PDB entry 7UZC | X-ray diffraction, 2.20 A resolution | chains A and H of the 3 polymer chains in the assembly

# Chain A
Molecule: Spike protein S1
Source organism: Severe acute respiratory syndrome coronavirus 2
Notes: fragment: rbd
UniProtKB: P0DTC2 (SPIKE_SARS2); numbering as in UniProt (aligned over 328-533)
Sequence (231 residues; row label = number of the first residue in the row):
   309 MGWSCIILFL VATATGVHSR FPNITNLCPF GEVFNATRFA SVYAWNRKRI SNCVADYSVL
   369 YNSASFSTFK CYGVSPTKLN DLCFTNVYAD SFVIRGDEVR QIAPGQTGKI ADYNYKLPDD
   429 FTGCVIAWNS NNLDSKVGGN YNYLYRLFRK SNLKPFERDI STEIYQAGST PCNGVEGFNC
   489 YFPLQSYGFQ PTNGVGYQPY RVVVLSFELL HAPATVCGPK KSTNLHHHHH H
Unresolved in the structure: 309-332, 529-539
Sequence notes: initiating methionine (309); expression tag (310-327, 534-539)
UniProt features mapped onto this chain:
  - region: Arg403 to Asp405 (Integrin-binding motif), Asn448 to Phe456 (Immunodominant HLA epitope recognized by the CD8+)
  - glycosylation (N-linked (GlcNAc...) asparagine): Asn331 (complex), Asn343 (complex)
  - natural variant: Gly339 (G339D: In strain: Omicron/BA.1, Omicron/BA.2 and 4 more; G339H: In strain: Omicron/BA.2.75, Omicron/XBB.1.5 and 1 more), Arg346 (R346K: In strain: Mu/B.1.621; R346T: In strain: Omicron/BQ.1.1, Omicron/XBB.1.5 and 1 more), Leu368 (L368I: In strain: Omicron/XBB.1.5, Omicron/EG.5.1), Ser371 (S371F: In strain: Omicron/BA.2, Omicron/BA.2.12.1 and 6 more; S371L: In strain: Omicron/BA.1), Ser373 (S373P: In strain: Omicron/BA.1, Omicron/BA.2 and 7 more), Ser375 (S375F: In strain: Omicron/BA.1, Omicron/BA.2 and 7 more), Thr376 (T376A: In strain: Omicron/BA.2, Omicron/BA.2.12.1 and 5 more), Asp405 (D405N: In strain: Omicron/BA.2, Omicron/BA.2.12.1 and 6 more), Arg408 (R408S: In strain: Omicron/BA.2, Omicron/BA.2.12.1 and 6 more), Lys417 (K417N: In strain: Beta/B.1.351, Omicron/BA.1 and 8 more; K417T: In strain: Gamma/P.1), Asn440 (N440K: In strain: Omicron/BA.1, Omicron/BA.2 and 7 more), Lys444 (K444T: In strain: Omicron/BQ.1.1), 16 further natural variant entries in UniProt
  - mutagenesis: Asn331 (N331Q: Reduced viral infectivity), Asn343 (N343Q: Reduced viral infectivity), Leu452 (L452R: Increased resistance to neutralizing antibodies. Decreases HLA binding to NF9 epitope. Increased binding affinity to human ACE2), Tyr453 (Y453F: Decreased HLA binding to NF9 epitope. Increased binding affinity to human ACE2), Ala475 (A475V: Increased resistance to neutralizing antibodies), Val483 (V483A: Increased resistance to neutralizing antibodies), Glu484 (E484D: Increased replication in human TMEM106B overexpressing cells), Phe490 (F490L: Increased resistance to neutralizing antibodies and human covalescent sera neutralization), Gln493 (Q493N: Reduced host ACE2-binding affinity in vitro; Q493Y: Reduced host ACE2-binding affinity in vitro), Asn501 (N501T: Reduced host ACE2-binding affinity in vitro; N501Y: Increased binding affinity to human ACE2), His519 (H519P: Increased resistance to human covalescent sera neutralization)
Cystine bridges: Cys336-Cys361, Cys379-Cys432, Cys391-Cys525, Cys480-Cys488
Covalently attached groups: glycan linked to Asn343

# Chain H
Molecule: M8a-34 Fab heavy chain
Source organism: Mus musculus
Notes: antibody fragment or engineered binder
Sequence (235 residues; row label = number of the first residue in the row; note: 8 numbers in that range are skipped by the numbering (no residue carries them; nothing is unmodelled there)):
     1 QVQLQQPGA
    11 ELVKPGASVK MSCKASGYTF
    35 ITYWITWVKQ RPGQGLEWIG DIYPG
    62 GGRTNYNEKF K
    74 SKATLTVDTS SSTAYMQLRS LTSEDSAVYY CARYDGNY
  111A V
  112B G
  112A Y
   112 YYAMDYWGQG TSVTVSSAST KGPSVFPLAP SSKSTSGGTA ALGCLVKDYF PEPVTVSWNS
   172 GALTSGVHTF PAVLQSSGLY SLSSVVTVPS SSLGTQTYIC NVNHKPSNTK VDKRVEPKSC
   232 DKTHHHHHH
Unresolved in the structure: 231-240
Cystine bridges: Cys23-Cys104, Cys155-Cys211

# Interface between chain A and chain H
Residue-residue contacts (31):
  Tyr369(A) with Tyr111(H)
  Phe374(A) with Val111A(H)
  Ser375(A) with Asn110(H), hydrogen bond (backbone-side chain); Val111A(H)
  Thr376(A) with Asn110(H)
  Phe377(A) with Gly109(H); Asn110(H), hydrogen bond (backbone-side chain); Tyr111(H), hydrogen bond (backbone-backbone)
  Lys378(A) with Asp108(H); Asn110(H)
  Cys379(A) with Trp38(H)
  Tyr380(A) with Trp38(H), hydrophobic; Tyr57(H); Arg64(H)
  Gly381(A) with Arg64(H)
  Ser383(A) with Tyr112(H)
  Pro384(A) with Tyr111(H), hydrophobic; Tyr112(H)
  Thr385(A) with Tyr112(H)
  Ala411(A) with Tyr57(H)
  Pro412(A) with Tyr57(H); Gly59(H)
  Gly413(A) with Ile35(H); Gly59(H)
  Gln414(A) with Ile35(H), hydrogen bond (side chain-backbone); Thr36(H); Tyr57(H), hydrogen bond
  Asp427(A) with Gly62(H)
  Asp428(A) with Arg64(H), hydrogen bond (backbone-side chain)
  Phe429(A) with Arg64(H), hydrogen bond (backbone-side chain)
  Thr430(A) with Arg64(H), hydrogen bond
Also at the interface, not in a pair above, chain A (21 interface residues in all): Arg408

# Summary
Chain A and chain H form an interface of 21 and 13 residues respectively, with 8 hydrogen bonds. Polar
contacts include Ser375(A)-Asn110(H), Phe377(A)-Asn110(H) and Gln414(A)-Ile35(H). From UniProt: 11 mutagenesis
sites on chain A.
Here chain A is Spike protein S1 (Severe acute respiratory syndrome coronavirus 2) and chain H is M8a-34 Fab
heavy chain (Mus musculus). Entry 7UZC (Structure of the SARS-CoV-2 RBD in complex with the mouse antibody Fab
fragment, M8a-34) was determined by X-ray diffraction (same publication as 7UZ4, 7UZ6, 7UZ7, 7UZ8, 7UZ9, 7UZA,
7UZB and 7UZD).
